Entry 9DWJ (electron microscopy, 3.40 A resolution); this record covers chains H and J of the 11 polymer chains in the assembly.

# Chain H
Molecule: Histone H2B type 1-C/E/F/G/I
Organism: Homo sapiens
UniProt: P62807 (H2B1C_HUMAN); residues 1-125 here correspond to UniProt positions 2-126 (UniProt number = residue number + 1)
Chain sequence (125 residues; numbered 1 to 125; the number before each row is that of its first residue):
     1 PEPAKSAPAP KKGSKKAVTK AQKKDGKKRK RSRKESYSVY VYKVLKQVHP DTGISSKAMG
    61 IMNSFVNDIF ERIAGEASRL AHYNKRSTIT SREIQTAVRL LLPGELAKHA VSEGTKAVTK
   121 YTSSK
Not modelled in the structure: 1-33, 125
Curated features (UniProtKB/Swiss-Prot):
  - modified residue: Pro1 (N-acetylproline), Glu2 (ADP-ribosyl glutamic acid), Lys5 (N6-(2-hydroxyisobutyryl)lysine), Ser6 (ADP-ribosylserine), Lys11 (N6-(beta-hydroxybutyryl)lysine), Lys12 (N6-(2-hydroxyisobutyryl)lysine), Ser14 (Phosphoserine), Lys15 (N6-acetyllysine), Lys16 (N6-(beta-hydroxybutyryl)lysine), Lys20 (N6-(2-hydroxyisobutyryl)lysine), Lys23 (N6-(2-hydroxyisobutyryl)lysine), Lys24 (N6-(2-hydroxyisobutyryl)lysine), Lys34 (N6-(2-hydroxyisobutyryl)lysine), Glu35 (PolyADP-ribosyl glutamic acid), Ser36 (Phosphoserine), Lys43 (N6-(2-hydroxyisobutyryl)lysine), Lys46 (N6-(2-hydroxyisobutyryl)lysine), Lys57 (N6,N6-dimethyllysine), Arg79 (Dimethylated arginine), Lys85 (N6,N6,N6-trimethyllysine) and 6 more in UniProt
  - glycosylation: Ser112 (O-linked (GlcNAc) serine)
  - cross-link (Glycyl lysine isopeptide (Lys-Gly)): Lys5 (interchain with G-Cter in SUMO2), Lys20 (interchain with G-Cter in SUMO2), Lys34 (interchain with G-Cter in ubiquitin), Lys120 (interchain with G-Cter in ubiquitin)

# Chain J
Molecule: 601 J strand (non-damaged strand)
Sequence (147 nucleotides; each row starts with the number of its first residue):
     1 ATCGGATGTA TATATCTGAC ACGTGCCTGG AGACTAGGGA GTAATCCCCT TGGCGGTTAA
    61 AACGCGGGGG ACAGCGCGTA CGTGCGTTTA AGCGGTGCTA GAGCTGTCTA CGACCAATTG
   121 AGCGGCCTCG GCACCGGGAT TCTCGAT
Not modelled in the structure: 1

# Chain H / chain J interface
Contacting residue pairs - 10 pairs, chain H then chain J:
  Tyr42(H) - DA21(J)  sugar contact
  Tyr42(H) - DC22(J)  hydrogen bond to the phosphate
  Gly53(H) - DA21(J)  phosphate contact
  Ile54(H) - DA21(J)  hydrogen bond to the phosphate
  Ser55(H) - DC20(J)  phosphate contact
  Ser56(H) - DC20(J)  hydrogen bond to the phosphate
  Arg86(H) - DA40(J)  phosphate contact
  Ser87(H) - DG39(J)  hydrogen bond to the phosphate
  Ser87(H) - DA40(J)  hydrogen bond to the phosphate
  Thr88(H) - DA40(J)  phosphate contact
Interface residues without a listed pair, chain H (11 interface residues in all): Lys46, Lys57, Lys85
Interface residues without a listed pair, chain J (6 interface residues in all): DG41

# In short
11 residues of chain H and 6 residues of chain J are in contact; the contacts include 5 hydrogen bonds. Polar
pairs include Tyr42(H)-DC22(J), Ile54(H)-DA21(J) and Ser56(H)-DC20(J).
Here chain H is Histone H2B type 1-C/E/F/G/I (Homo sapiens) and chain J is 601 J strand (non-damaged strand).
Entry 9DWJ (Nucleosome containing a 1-nt gap at SHL-3.5) was determined by electron microscopy.
